Entry 3JC1 (electron microscopy, 4.00 A resolution); this record covers chains Ab and Ah of the 68 polymer chains in the assembly.

== Chain Ab (and Ah) ==
Name: Charged multivesicular body protein 1b
Organism: Homo sapiens
Notes: chain Ah of this document is another copy of the same molecule, construct and numbering; everything in this record applies to it too
Reference sequence: Q7LBR1 (CHM1B_HUMAN); residues 1-160 here correspond to UniProt positions 4-163 (UniProt number = residue number + 3)
Amino-acid sequence (160 residues; each row starts with the number of its first residue):
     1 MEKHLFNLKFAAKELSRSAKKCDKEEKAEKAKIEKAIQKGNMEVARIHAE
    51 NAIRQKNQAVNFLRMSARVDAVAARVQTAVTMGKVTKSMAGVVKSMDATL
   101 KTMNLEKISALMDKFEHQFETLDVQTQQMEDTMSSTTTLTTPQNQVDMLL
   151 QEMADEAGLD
Differences from the reference sequence: conflict Glu34 (Lys37 in Q7LBR1)
UniProt features mapped onto this chain:
  - region: Met129 to Met153 (Interaction with IST1)

== Chain Ab / chain Ah interface ==
Residue-residue contacts (9; chain Ab residue first):
  Arg64(Ab) - Glu130(Ah)  salt bridge
  Arg68(Ab) - Glu130(Ah)  salt bridge
  Arg68(Ab) - Met133(Ah)
  Arg68(Ab) - Ser134(Ah)
  Val69(Ab) - Met133(Ah)
  Ala71(Ab) - Thr137(Ah)
  Val72(Ab) - Met133(Ah)  hydrophobic
  Arg75(Ab) - Thr136(Ah)
  Arg75(Ab) - Thr137(Ah)
Other interface residues (no listed pair), chain Ab (7 interface residues in all): Met65
Other interface residues (no listed pair), chain Ah (6 interface residues in all): Thr140

== Overview ==
7 residues of chain Ab face 6 of chain Ah across their interface; the contacts include 2 salt bridges. Polar
pairs include Arg64(Ab)-Glu130(Ah) and Arg68(Ab)-Glu130(Ah).
Both chains are Charged multivesicular body protein 1b (Homo sapiens). Entry 3JC1 (Electron cryo-microscopy of
the IST1-CHMP1B ESCRT-III copolymer) was determined by electron microscopy.
